PDB entry 3CXC | X-ray diffraction, 3.00 A resolution | chains 0 and K of the 31 polymer chains in the assembly

# Chain 0
Molecule: 23S ribosomal RNA
Organism: Haloarcula marismortui
Sequence (2922 nucleotides; numbered 2 to 2923; the number before each row is that of its first residue):
     2 UUGGCUACUA UGCCAGCUGG UGGAUUGCUC GGCUCAGGCG CUGAUGAAGG ACGUGCCAAG
    62 CUGCGAUAAG CCAUGGGGAG CCGCACGGAG GCGAAGAACC AUGGAUUUCC GAAUGAGAAU
   122 CUCUCUAACA AUUGCUUCGC GCAAUGAGGA ACCCCGAGAA CUGAAACAUC UCAGUAUCGG
   182 GAGGAACAGA AAACGCAAUG UGAUGUCGUU AGUAACCGCG AGUGAACGCG AUACAGCCCA
   242 AACCGAAGCC CUCACGGGCA AUGUGGUGUC AGGGCUACCU CUCAUCAGCC GACCGUCUCG
   302 ACGAAGUCUC UUGGAACAGA GCGUGAUACA GGGUGACAAC CCCGUACUCG AGACCAGUAC
   362 GACGUGCGGU AGUGCCAGAG UAGCGGGGGU UGGAUAUCCC UCGCGAAUAA CGCAGGCAUC
   422 GACUGCGAAG GCUAAACACA ACCUGAGACC GAUAGUGAAC AAGUAGUGUG AACGAACGCU
   482 GCAAAGUACC CUCAGAAGGG AGGCGAAAUA GAGCAUGAAA UCAGUUGGCG AUCGAGCGAC
   542 AGGGCAUACA AGGUCCCUCG ACGAAUGACC GACGCGCGAG CGUCCAGUAA GACUCACGGG
   602 AAGCCGAUGU UCUGUCGUAC GUUUUGAAAA ACGAGCCAGG GAGUGUGUCU GCAUGGCAAG
   662 UCUAACCGGA GUAUCCGGGG AGGCACAGGG AAACCGACAU GGCCGCAGGG CUUUGCCCGA
   722 GGGCCGCCGU CUUCAAGGGC GGGGAGCCAU GUGGACACGA CCCGAAUCCG GACGAUCUAC
   782 GCAUGGACAA GAUGAAGCGU GCCGAAAGGC ACGUGGAAGU CUGUUAGAGU UGGUGUCCUA
   842 CAAUACCCUC UCGUGAUCUA UGUGUAGGGG UGAAAGGCCC AUCGAGUCCG GCAACAGCUG
   902 GUUCCAAUCG AAACAUGUCG AAGCAUGACC UCCGCCGAGG UAGUCUGUGA GGUAGAGCGA
   962 CCGAUUGGUG UGUCCGCCUC CGAGAGGAGU CGGCACACCU GUCAAACUCC AAACUUACAG
  1022 ACGCCGUUUG ACGCGGGGAU UCCGGUGCGC GGGGUAAGCC UGUGUACCAG GAGGGGAACA
  1082 ACCCAGAGAU AGGUUAAGGU CCCCAAGUGU GGAUUAAGUG UAAUCCUCUG AAGGUGGUCU
  1142 CGAGCCCUAG ACAGCCGGGA GGUGAGCUUA GAAGCAGCUA CCCUCUAAGA AAAGCGUAAC
  1202 AGCUUACCGG CCGAGGUUUG AGGCGCCCAA AAUGAUCGGG ACUCAAAUCC ACCACCGAGA
  1262 CCUGUCCGUA CCACUCAUAC UGGUAAUCGA GUAGAUUGGC GCUCUAAUUG GAUGGAAGUA
  1322 GGGGUGAAAA CUCCUAUGGA CCGAUUAGUG ACGAAAAUCC UGGCCAUAGU AGCAGCGAUA
  1382 GUCGGGUGAG AACCCCGACG GCCUAAUGGA UAAGGGUUCC UCAGCACUGC UGAUCAGCUG
  1442 AGGGUUAGCC GGUCCUAAGU CAUACCGCAA CUCGACUAUG ACGAAAUGGG AAACGGGUUA
  1502 AUAUUCCCGU GCCACUAUGC AGUGAAAGUU GACGCCCUGG GGUCGAUCAC GCUGGGCAUU
  1562 CGCCCAGUCG AACCGUCCAA CUCCGUGGAA GCCGUAAUGG CAGGAAGCGG ACGAACGGCG
  1622 GCAUAGGGAA ACGUGAUUCA ACCUGGGGCC CAUGAAAAGA CGAGCAUAGU GUCCGUACCG
  1682 AGAACCGACA CAGGUGUCCA UGGCGGCGAA AGCCAAGGCC UGUCGGGAGC AACCAACGUU
  1742 AGGGAAUUCG GCAAGUUAGU CCCGUACCUU CGGAAGAAGG GAUGCCUGCU CCGGAACGGA
  1802 GCAGGUCGCA GUGACUCGGA AGCUCGGACU GUCUAGUAAC AACAUAGGUG ACCGCAAAUC
  1862 CGCAAGGACU CGUACGGUCA CUGAAUCCUG CCCAGUGCAG GUAUCUGAAC ACCUCGUACA
  1922 AGAGGACGAA GGACCUGUCA ACGGCGGGGG UAACUAUGAC CCUCUUAAGG UAGCGUAGUA
  1982 CCUUGCCGCA UCAGUAGCGG CUUGCAUGAA UGGAUUAACC AGAGCUUCAC UGUCCCAACG
  2042 UUGGGCCCGG UGAACUGUAC AUUCCAGUGC GGAGUCUGGA GACACCCAGG GGGAAGCGAA
  2102 GACCCUAUGG AGCUUUACUG CAGGCUGUCG CUGAGACGUG GUCGCCGAUG UGCAGCAUAG
  2162 GUAGGAGACA CUACACAGGU ACCCGCGCUA GCGGGCCACC GAGUCAACAG UGAAAUACUA
  2222 CCCGUCGGUG ACUGCGACUC UCACUCCGGG AGGAGGACAC CGAUAGCCGG GCAGUUUGAC
  2282 UGGGGCGGUA CGCGCUCGAA AAGAUAUCGA GCGCGCCCUA UGGCUAUCUC AGCCGGGACA
  2342 GAGACCCGGC GAAGAGUGCA AGAGCAAAAG AUAGCUUGAC AGUGUUCUUC CCAACGAGGA
  2402 ACGCUGACGC GAAAGCGUGG UCUAGCGAAC CAAUUAGCCU GCUUGAUGCG GGCAAUUGAU
  2462 GACAGAAAAG CUACCCUAGG GAUAACAGAG UCGUCACUCG CAAGAGCACA UAUCGACCGA
  2522 GUGGCUUGCU ACCUCGAUGU CGGUUCCCUC CAUCCUGCCC GUGCAGAAGC GGGCAAGGGU
  2582 GAGGUUGUUC GCCUAUUAAA GGAGGUCGUG AGCUGGGUUU AGACCGUCGU GAGACAGGUC
  2642 GGCUGCUAUC UACUGGGUGU GUAAUGGUGU CUGACAAGAA CGACCGUAUA GUACGAGAGG
  2702 AACUACGGUU GGUGGCCACU GGUGUACCGG UUGUUCGAGA GAGCACGUGC CGGGUAGCCA
  2762 CGCCACACGG GGUAAGAGCU GAACGCAUCU AAGCUCGAAA CCCACUUGGA AAAGAGACAC
  2822 CGCCGAGGUC CCGCGUACAA GACGCGGUCG AUAGACUCGG GGUGUGCGCG UCGAGGUAAC
  2882 GAGACGUUAA GCCCACGAGC ACUAACAGAC CAAAGCCAUC AU
Not modelled in the structure: 2-9, 126-127, 715, 971-998, 1560, 1952-1963, 2137-2236, 2339-2343, 2665-2666, 2915-2923
Differences from the reference sequence: conflict C560 (U3155 in 3377779)
Bound ions: Mg2+ site 1 near G28 (its only coordinating residue here); Na+ site 1: C40, C443; Na+ site 2: G56, A59, G61; Na+ site 3 near U108 (its only coordinating residue here); Mg2+ site 2 near U115 (its only coordinating residue here); Na+ site 4: C141, G142; Na+ site 5 near U146 (its only coordinating residue here); Mg2+ site 3: C162, U2276; K+ site 1: U163, U172; Mg2+ site 4: A165, A167, C168; Na+ site 6: A165, A166; Mg2+ site 5: A166, G219; 61 more Na+ sites not listed; 77 more Mg2+ sites not listed; 1 more K+ sites not listed
Ligand contacts: SLD ((3Z)-N-[(4E)-5-(4-{(5S)-5-[(acetylamino)methyl]-2-oxo-1,3-oxazolidin-3-yl}-2-fluorophenyl)pent-4-en-1-yl]-3-(4-methyl-2,6-dioxo-1,6-dihydropyrimidin-5(2H)-ylidene)propanamide): G2102, A2103, A2486, C2487, A2538, U2539, G2540, U2541, U2619, U2620, A2637

# Chain K
Name: Ribosomal protein L15
Organism: Haloarcula marismortui
UniProtKB: P12737 (RL15_HALMA); residues 1-164 here = UniProt positions 1-164
Amino-acid sequence (164 residues; row label = number of the first residue in the row):
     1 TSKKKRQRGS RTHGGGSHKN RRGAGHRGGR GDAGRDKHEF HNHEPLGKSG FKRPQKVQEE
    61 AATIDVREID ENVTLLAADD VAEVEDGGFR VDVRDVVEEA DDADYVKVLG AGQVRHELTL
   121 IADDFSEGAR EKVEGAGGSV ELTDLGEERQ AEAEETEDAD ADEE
Not modelled in the structure: 84-88, 151-164
Bound ions: Na+ site 1: Gly14 (shared with A1040(0), A1296(0) of chain 0); Na+ site 2: Gly28, Ala33

# How chain 0 and chain K interact
Residue-residue contacts (173):
  G164(0) - Arg30(K)  phosphate contact
  A165(0) - Gly29(K)  phosphate contact
  A165(0) - Arg30(K)  hydrogen bond to the phosphate
  A165(0) - Ala33(K)  phosphate contact
  A166(0) - Gly25(K)  base contact
  A166(0) - Gly28(K)  base contact
  A166(0) - Gly29(K)  hydrogen bond to the base
  A166(0) - Ala33(K)  phosphate contact
  A166(0) - Gly34(K)  hydrogen bond to the phosphate
  A166(0) - His38(K)  base contact
  G196(0) - Lys56(K)  hydrogen bond to the sugar
  C197(0) - Lys56(K)  phosphate contact
  U214(0) - Gln55(K)  sugar contact
  A215(0) - Lys52(K)  salt bridge to the phosphate
  A215(0) - Gln55(K)  sugar contact
  A216(0) - Lys52(K)  salt bridge to the phosphate
  C220(0) - Lys48(K)  sugar contact
  G221(0) - Arg35(K)  hydrogen bond to the phosphate
  G221(0) - Leu46(K)  phosphate contact
  G221(0) - Gly47(K)  hydrogen bond to the phosphate
  A222(0) - Asp32(K)  hydrogen bond to the phosphate
  A222(0) - Arg35(K)  salt bridge to the phosphate
  G223(0) - Gly31(K)  phosphate contact
  G223(0) - Asp32(K)  hydrogen bond to the phosphate
  G416(0) - Lys56(K)  phosphate contact
  G417(0) - Lys56(K)  salt bridge to the phosphate
  U623(0) - Arg11(K)  hydrogen bond to the phosphate
  U624(0) - His18(K)  salt bridge to the phosphate
  U624(0) - Lys19(K)  hydrogen bond to the phosphate
  U625(0) - Lys19(K)  salt bridge to the phosphate
  G644(0) - Lys4(K)  sugar contact
  G644(0) - Arg8(K)  salt bridge to the phosphate
  G644(0) - Thr12(K)  base contact
  G644(0) - His13(K)  hydrogen bond to the base
  G644(0) - Arg21(K)  hydrogen bond to the base
  U645(0) - Lys4(K)  phosphate contact
  C687(0) - Glu99(K)  base contact
  A688(0) - Asp65(K)  hydrogen bond to the base
  A688(0) - Arg67(K)  salt bridge to the phosphate
  A688(0) - Leu109(K)  base contact
  A688(0) - Ala111(K)  base contact
  A692(0) - Gly50(K)  sugar contact
  A692(0) - Phe51(K)  hydrogen bond to the sugar
  A693(0) - Phe51(K)  sugar contact
  A693(0) - Arg53(K)  phosphate contact
  A694(0) - Arg53(K)  salt bridge to the phosphate
  G697(0) - Thr63(K)  base contact
  G697(0) - Lys107(K)  salt bridge to the phosphate
  G697(0) - Leu109(K)  base contact
  G697(0) - Ser126(K)  phosphate contact
  G697(0) - Glu127(K)  hydrogen bond to the phosphate
  A698(0) - Leu109(K)  phosphate contact
  A698(0) - Gly110(K)  hydrogen bond to the phosphate
  A698(0) - Ser126(K)  phosphate contact
  A698(0) - Gly128(K)  phosphate contact
  C699(0) - Gly110(K)  phosphate contact
  C699(0) - Ala111(K)  phosphate contact
  C699(0) - Gly112(K)  hydrogen bond to the phosphate
  C699(0) - Lys132(K)  salt bridge to the phosphate
  A700(0) - Asp70(K)  hydrogen bond to the base
  A700(0) - Glu71(K)  base contact
  A700(0) - Gly112(K)  phosphate contact
  A700(0) - Gln113(K)  hydrogen bond to the base
  A700(0) - Val114(K)  base contact
  A700(0) - Arg115(K)  base contact
  U701(0) - Gln113(K)  hydrogen bond to the phosphate
  U701(0) - Arg115(K)  salt bridge to the phosphate
  G745(0) - Arg67(K)  base contact
  G745(0) - Glu71(K)  hydrogen bond to the base
  U753(0) - Ser2(K)  phosphate contact
  G754(0) - Ser2(K)  phosphate contact
  G754(0) - Lys3(K)  phosphate contact
  G754(0) - Lys4(K)  salt bridge to the phosphate
  G755(0) - Lys3(K)  salt bridge to the phosphate
  C757(0) - Arg27(K)  phosphate contact
  C757(0) - Gly31(K)  hydrogen bond to the phosphate
  A758(0) - Arg27(K)  salt bridge to the phosphate
  A758(0) - Arg30(K)  phosphate contact
  A758(0) - Gly31(K)  hydrogen bond to the phosphate
  C759(0) - Arg30(K)  salt bridge to the phosphate
  A761(0) - Arg30(K)  salt bridge to the phosphate
  C762(0) - Arg21(K)  hydrogen bond to the base
  C896(0) - Arg30(K)  hydrogen bond to the phosphate
  A897(0) - Gly23(K)  phosphate contact
  A897(0) - Ala24(K)  hydrogen bond to the phosphate
  A897(0) - Arg30(K)  salt bridge to the phosphate
  G898(0) - Arg22(K)  phosphate contact
  G898(0) - Gly23(K)  hydrogen bond to the phosphate
  G898(0) - Ala24(K)  phosphate contact
  G898(0) - Gly25(K)  hydrogen bond to the phosphate
  G898(0) - His26(K)  phosphate contact
  C899(0) - Arg22(K)  salt bridge to the phosphate
  U900(0) - Lys19(K)  salt bridge to the phosphate
  U900(0) - Arg22(K)  salt bridge to the phosphate
  G901(0) - His18(K)  salt bridge to the phosphate
  G901(0) - Lys19(K)  phosphate contact
  G902(0) - Arg11(K)  salt bridge to the phosphate
  G902(0) - His18(K)  salt bridge to the phosphate
  U903(0) - Arg11(K)  salt bridge to the phosphate
  U903(0) - Thr12(K)  base contact
  U903(0) - His13(K)  sugar contact
  U903(0) - His18(K)  base contact
  U904(0) - Gln7(K)  phosphate contact
  U904(0) - Arg8(K)  hydrogen bond to the base
  U904(0) - Gly9(K)  hydrogen bond to the phosphate
  U904(0) - Ser10(K)  hydrogen bond to the phosphate
  U904(0) - Arg11(K)  hydrogen bond to the phosphate
  C905(0) - Lys5(K)  hydrogen bond to the base
  C905(0) - Arg6(K)  base contact
  C905(0) - Arg8(K)  sugar contact
  C906(0) - Arg6(K)  base contact
  A907(0) - Arg6(K)  base contact
  G918(0) - His38(K)  hydrogen bond to the base
  G918(0) - Phe40(K)  sugar contact
  U919(0) - Lys37(K)  hydrogen bond to the phosphate
  U919(0) - His38(K)  base contact
  C920(0) - Lys37(K)  salt bridge to the phosphate
  G924(0) - Gly25(K)  hydrogen bond to the sugar
  G924(0) - His38(K)  base contact
  C925(0) - Gly25(K)  phosphate contact
  C925(0) - His26(K)  salt bridge to the phosphate
  C925(0) - Gly28(K)  sugar contact
  C925(0) - His38(K)  sugar contact
  C925(0) - Glu39(K)  hydrogen bond to the sugar
  A926(0) - His38(K)  sugar contact
  A926(0) - Glu39(K)  sugar contact
  A926(0) - His41(K)  hydrogen bond to the base
  U927(0) - His41(K)  hydrogen bond to the sugar
  U927(0) - Asn42(K)  sugar contact
  G1039(0) - Lys3(K)  sugar contact
  U1041(0) - Gly14(K)  sugar contact
  U1041(0) - Gly16(K)  phosphate contact
  U1042(0) - Gly16(K)  phosphate contact
  U1042(0) - Ser17(K)  hydrogen bond to the phosphate
  U1042(0) - Asn20(K)  hydrogen bond to the phosphate
  A1294(0) - Gly16(K)  phosphate contact
  G1295(0) - Thr12(K)  hydrogen bond to the phosphate
  G1295(0) - Gly14(K)  hydrogen bond to the phosphate
  G1295(0) - Gly15(K)  hydrogen bond to the phosphate
  G1295(0) - Gly16(K)  hydrogen bond to the phosphate
  A1296(0) - Lys3(K)  salt bridge to the phosphate
  U1297(0) - Lys3(K)  salt bridge to the phosphate
  U1298(0) - Arg6(K)  hydrogen bond to the base
  G1299(0) - Arg6(K)  hydrogen bond to the base
  G1300(0) - Thr1(K)  hydrogen bond to the base
  G1302(0) - Lys5(K)  hydrogen bond to the base
  C1353(0) - Lys5(K)  hydrogen bond to the base
  G1354(0) - Lys5(K)  hydrogen bond to the base
  G1354(0) - Arg8(K)  salt bridge to the phosphate
  C2396(0) - Phe40(K)  sugar contact
  A2430(0) - Leu46(K)  sugar contact
  A2430(0) - Gly47(K)  hydrogen bond to the sugar
  C2431(0) - Gly47(K)  phosphate contact
  C2431(0) - Lys48(K)  hydrogen bond to the phosphate
  C2432(0) - Lys48(K)  salt bridge to the phosphate
  U2441(0) - Phe51(K)  sugar contact
  U2441(0) - Arg53(K)  hydrogen bond to the phosphate
  G2442(0) - Arg53(K)  salt bridge to the phosphate
  G2442(0) - Pro54(K)  sugar contact
  G2442(0) - Val57(K)  phosphate contact
  C2443(0) - Pro54(K)  base contact
  C2443(0) - Lys56(K)  hydrogen bond to the phosphate
  C2443(0) - Val57(K)  sugar contact
  U2444(0) - Lys56(K)  salt bridge to the phosphate
  G2452(0) - Phe51(K)  base contact
  G2453(0) - Gly50(K)  hydrogen bond to the phosphate
  G2453(0) - Phe51(K)  sugar contact
  C2454(0) - Ser49(K)  phosphate contact
  C2454(0) - Gly50(K)  hydrogen bond to the phosphate
  A2465(0) - Phe40(K)  base contact
  G2466(0) - Asp36(K)  phosphate contact
  G2466(0) - Lys37(K)  salt bridge to the phosphate
  A2467(0) - Lys37(K)  salt bridge to the phosphate
Also at the interface, not in a pair above, chain 0 (89 interface residues in all): A226, A686, C1301, C2440, A2483
Also at the interface, not in a pair above, chain K (74 interface residues in all): Phe125, Ala129

# In short
Chain 0 and chain K form an interface of 89 and 74 residues respectively, with 57 hydrogen bonds and 35 salt
bridges. Polar pairs include A166(0)-Gly29(K), G644(0)-His13(K) and G644(0)-Arg21(K). Bound to chain 0:
compound SLD. C40(0) and C443(0) coordinate Na+ site 1.
Chain 0 is 23S ribosomal RNA and chain K is Ribosomal protein L15, both from Haloarcula marismortui; the
structure, The structure of an enhanced oxazolidinone inhibitor bound to the 50S ribosomal subunit of H.
marismortui, was determined by X-ray diffraction.
